Entry 9GH4 (electron microscopy, 3.80 A resolution); this record covers chains A and B of the 3 polymer chains in the assembly.

[Chain A (and B)]
Protein: Cell surface protein
From: Fusobacterium nucleatum
Notes: chain B of this document is another copy of the same molecule, construct and numbering; everything in this record applies to it too
UniProt: Q8RIS0 (Q8RIS0_FUSNN); numbering as in UniProt (aligned over 24-479)
Amino-acid sequence (489 residues; each row starts with the number of its first residue):
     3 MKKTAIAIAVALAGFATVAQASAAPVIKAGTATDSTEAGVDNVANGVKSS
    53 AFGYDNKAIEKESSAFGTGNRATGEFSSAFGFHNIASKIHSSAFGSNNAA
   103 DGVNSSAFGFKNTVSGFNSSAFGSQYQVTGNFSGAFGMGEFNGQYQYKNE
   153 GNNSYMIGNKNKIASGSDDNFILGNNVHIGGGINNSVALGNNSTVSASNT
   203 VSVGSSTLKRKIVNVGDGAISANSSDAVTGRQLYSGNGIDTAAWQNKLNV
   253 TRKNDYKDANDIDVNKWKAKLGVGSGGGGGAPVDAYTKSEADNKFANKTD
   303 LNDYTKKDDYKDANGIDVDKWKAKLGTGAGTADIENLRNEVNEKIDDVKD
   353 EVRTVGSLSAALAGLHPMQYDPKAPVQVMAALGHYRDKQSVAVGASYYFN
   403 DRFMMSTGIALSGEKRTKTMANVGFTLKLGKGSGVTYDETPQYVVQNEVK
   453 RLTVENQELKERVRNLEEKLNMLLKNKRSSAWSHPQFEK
Disordered / not traced: 3-24, 275-491
Differences from the reference sequence: initiating methionine (3); expression tag (4-23, 480-491)
What the authors report for this chain:
  - self-association interface (contacts with another copy of this molecule): R212 to N216

[Interface between chain A and chain B]
Contacting residue pairs (143):
  I29(A) with P27(B), hydrophobic
  K30(A) with P27(B)
  A31(A) with P27(B)
  D36(A) with Y56(B)
  S37(A) with P27(B)
  T38(A) with P27(B); G41(B); V42(B)
  K50(A) with Y56(B); T70(B)
  F54(A) with F54(B), hydrophobic; G55(B)
  E64(A) with F84(B)
  S66(A) with T70(B); G83(B)
  F68(A) with F68(B), hydrophobic; G69(B)
  F82(A) with F82(B), hydrophobic; G83(B)
  H92(A) with S98(B); N99(B); F112(B)
  S94(A) with G97(B); S98(B)
  F96(A) with F96(B), hydrophobic; G97(B)
  N106(A) with F112(B)
  S108(A) with G111(B); F112(B)
  F110(A) with F110(B), hydrophobic; F124(B), hydrophobic
  N120(A) with S126(B), hydrogen bond; Q127(B), hydrogen bond
  S122(A) with G125(B)
  F124(A) with F124(B), hydrophobic
  F134(A) with M140(B), hydrophobic; N161(B), hydrogen bond (backbone-side chain)
  A137(A) with F138(B)
  N155(A) with N161(B); N177(B), hydrogen bond (backbone-side chain)
  Y157(A) with F138(B), hydrophobic; G139(B); M140(B), hydrogen bond (side chain-backbone); G160(B); N161(B), hydrogen bond
  D171(A) with N193(B), hydrogen bond
  F173(A) with I159(B); L175(B), hydrophobic; G176(B); N177(B)
  N187(A) with N193(B); L210(B); R212(B), hydrogen bond
  V189(A) with G192(B)
  T196(A) with N216(B)
  N201(A) with R212(B); K213(B), hydrogen bond (backbone-backbone)
  T202(A) with K213(B)
  V203(A) with V205(B), hydrophobic; R212(B); K213(B), hydrogen bond (backbone-backbone); I214(B); V215(B), hydrogen bond (backbone-backbone)
  S204(A) with V215(B); N216(B)
  V205(A) with I214(B), hydrophobic; V215(B), hydrogen bond (backbone-backbone); N216(B)
  G206(A) with N216(B), hydrogen bond (backbone-side chain)
  S207(A) with N216(B)
  K211(A) with N216(B); G218(B)
  R212(A) with N216(B); V217(B); G218(B), hydrogen bond (backbone-backbone)
  K213(A) with G218(B); D219(B); D228(B), salt bridge
  I214(A) with V217(B), hydrophobic; D228(B); A229(B), hydrogen bond (backbone-backbone)
  V215(A) with S227(B)
  N216(A) with S227(B), hydrogen bond (backbone-backbone)
  V217(A) with S227(B), hydrogen bond (backbone-backbone); D228(B)
  S227(A) with K211(B)
  V230(A) with D228(B); A229(B); V230(B), hydrophobic
  T231(A) with D228(B); V230(B)
  G232(A) with I222(B); S223(B); S226(B); D228(B), hydrogen bond (backbone-backbone); V230(B)
  R233(A) with S223(B); A224(B); S226(B), hydrogen bond (backbone-backbone)
  L235(A) with V230(B), hydrophobic; I241(B), hydrophobic; W246(B), hydrogen bond (backbone-side chain)
  Y236(A) with I222(B), hydrophobic; S223(B); A224(B); G240(B); I241(B); D242(B), hydrogen bond; W246(B), hydrogen bond (backbone-side chain)
  S237(A) with W246(B), hydrogen bond (backbone-side chain); K249(B), hydrogen bond (backbone-side chain)
  G238(A) with W246(B); K249(B), hydrogen bond (backbone-side chain)
  N239(A) with K249(B), hydrogen bond
  I241(A) with L250(B), hydrophobic
  W246(A) with W246(B), hydrophobic; L250(B), hydrophobic
  Q247(A) with L250(B); N251(B)
  V252(A) with N251(B)
  T253(A) with N251(B); V252(B); T253(B), hydrogen bond (backbone-side chain)
  R254(A) with N251(B), hydrogen bond (backbone-backbone)
  K255(A) with N251(B); D263(B), salt bridge
  N256(A) with N251(B)
  Y258(A) with T253(B); Y258(B); I264(B), hydrophobic; W269(B), hydrogen bond (backbone-side chain)
  K259(A) with D263(B), salt bridge; I264(B); D265(B); W269(B)
  D260(A) with K268(B), salt bridge
  A261(A) with W269(B); K272(B), hydrogen bond (backbone-side chain)
  W269(A) with Y258(B); L273(B), hydrophobic
  K270(A) with K272(B), hydrogen bond (side chain-backbone); L273(B); G274(B)
Also at the interface, not in a pair above, chain A (79 interface residues in all): S52, F78, S80, A123, F138, I159, L191, S208, T243, N262, I264
Also at the interface, not in a pair above, chain B (78 interface residues in all): V28, A40, L191, A221, N225, L235, D257

[Overview]
Chain A and chain B form an interface of 79 and 78 residues respectively, with 31 hydrogen bonds and 4 salt
bridges. Among the polar pairs are K213(A)-D228(B), K255(A)-D263(B) and K259(A)-D263(B). The paper reports a
self-association interface involving R212(A).
Both chains are Cell surface protein (Fusobacterium nucleatum). Entry 9GH4 (Fusobacterium nucleatum adhesin
CbpF) was determined by electron microscopy together with 9GH5 and 9GH6 from the same study.
